4IOI - chains A and E of the 5 polymer chains in the assembly; structure by X-ray diffraction, 1.95 A resolution.

# Chain A
Protein: Trastuzumab light chain
From: Homo sapiens
Chain sequence (214 residues; numbered 1 to 214; the number before each row is that of its first residue):
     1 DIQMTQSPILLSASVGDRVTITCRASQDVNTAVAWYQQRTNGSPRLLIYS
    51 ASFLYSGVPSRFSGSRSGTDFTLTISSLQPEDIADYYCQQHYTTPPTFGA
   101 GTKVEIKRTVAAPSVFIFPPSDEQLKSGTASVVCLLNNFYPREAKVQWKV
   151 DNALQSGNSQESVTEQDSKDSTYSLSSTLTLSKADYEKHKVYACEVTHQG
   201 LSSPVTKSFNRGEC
Cystine bridges: Cys23-Cys88, Cys134-Cys194

# Chain E
Protein: Protein L
From: Finegoldia magna
UniProtKB: Q51918 (Q51918_PEPMA); residues 20-81 here correspond to UniProt positions 476-537 (UniProt number = residue number + 456)
Chain sequence (65 residues; each row starts with the number of its first residue):
    17 SGSEVTIKVNLIFADGKIQTAEFKGTFEEATAEAYRYAALLAKVNGEYTA
    67 DLEDGGNHMNIKFAG
Unresolved in the structure: 17-18
Sequence notes: expression tag (17-19); engineered mutation Ile34 (Thr490 in Q51918), Ala55 (Asp511 in Q51918), Asn73 (Tyr529 in Q51918), His74 (Thr530 in Q51918), Met75 (Ile531 in Q51918)

# How chain A and chain E interact
Pairs across the interface - 30 pairs, chain A then chain E:
  Ser7(A) with Phe39(E); Glu49(E), hydrogen bond
  Pro8(A) with Glu38(E); Phe39(E), hydrophobic; Tyr53(E)
  Ile9(A) with Glu38(E), hydrogen bond (backbone-backbone); Lys40(E)
  Leu10(A) with Ala37(E); Glu38(E), hydrogen bond (backbone-backbone)
  Leu11(A) with Gln35(E); Thr36(E); Tyr53(E)
  Ser12(A) with Gln35(E); Thr36(E), hydrogen bond (backbone-backbone)
  Ala13(A) with Gln35(E)
  Asp17(A) with Lys33(E); Gln35(E)
  Arg18(A) with Gln35(E), hydrogen bond (backbone-side chain); Val60(E); Asn61(E), hydrogen bond
  Val19(A) with Gln35(E)
  Thr20(A) with Tyr53(E), hydrogen bond (backbone-side chain); Leu56(E); Leu57(E)
  Thr22(A) with Leu56(E)
  Arg24(A) with Glu49(E), salt bridge; Arg52(E)
  Thr72(A) with Leu56(E)
  Lys107(A) with Ile34(E); Thr36(E), hydrogen bond
Other interface residues (no listed pair), chain A (17 interface residues in all): Thr5, Asp70
Other interface residues (no listed pair), chain E (16 interface residues in all): Leu27

# Overview
Chain A and chain E form an interface of 17 and 16 residues respectively; the contacts include 8 hydrogen
bonds and 1 salt bridge. Among the polar pairs are Arg24(A)-Glu49(E), Ser7(A)-Glu49(E) and Arg18(A)-Gln35(E).
Chain A is Trastuzumab light chain (Homo sapiens) and chain E is Protein L (Finegoldia magna); the structure,
Meditope-enabled trastuzumab in complex with CQFDLSTRRLKC, was determined by X-ray diffraction (same
publication as 4GW1, 4GW5 and 4HKZ).
